PDB entry 6E15 | electron microscopy, 5.10 A resolution (low resolution: residue-level contacts below are approximate; hydrogen-bond / salt-bridge calls are withheld) | chains G and H of the 5 polymer chains in the assembly

# Chain G
Protein: Protein FimG
From: Escherichia coli
UniProt: P08190 (FIMG_ECOLI); residues -12 to 144 here correspond to UniProt positions 11-167 (UniProt number = residue number + 23)
Chain sequence (158 residues; numbered -13 to 144; the number before each row is that of its first residue; numbers below 1 keep their minus sign (Met-13 is residue -13)):
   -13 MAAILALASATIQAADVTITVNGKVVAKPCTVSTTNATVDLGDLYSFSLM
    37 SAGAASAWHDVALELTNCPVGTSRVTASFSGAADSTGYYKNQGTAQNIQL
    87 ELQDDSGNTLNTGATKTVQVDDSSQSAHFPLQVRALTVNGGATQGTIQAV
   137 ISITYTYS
Unresolved in the structure: -13 to 0
Sequence notes: initiating methionine (-13)
Cystine bridges: Cys16-Cys54

# Chain H
Protein: Type 1 fimbrin D-mannose specific adhesin
From: Escherichia coli
UniProt: P08191 (FIMH_ECOLI); residues -20 to 279 here correspond to UniProt positions 1-300 (UniProt number = residue number + 21)
Chain sequence (300 residues; each row starts with the number of its first residue; numbers below 1 keep their minus sign (Met-20 is residue -20)):
   -20 MKRVITLFAVLLMGWSVNAWSFACKTANGTAIPIGGGSANVYVNLAPVVN
    30 VGQNLVVDLSTQIFCHNDYPETITDYVTLQRGSAYGGVLSNFSGTVKYSG
    80 SSYPFPTTSETPRVVYNSRTDKPWPVALYLTPVSSAGGVAIKAGSLIAVL
   130 ILRQTNNYNSDDFQFVWNIYANNDVVVPTGGCDVSARDVTVTLPDYPGSV
   180 PIPLTVYCAKSQNLGYYLSGTTADAGNSIFTNTASFSPAQGVGVQLTRNG
   230 TIIPANNTVSLGAVGTSAVSLGLTANYARTGGQVTAGNVQSIIGVTFVYQ
Unresolved in the structure: -20 to 0
Cystine bridges: Cys3-Cys44, Cys161-Cys187

# Interface between chain G and chain H
Pairs across the interface (49; chain G residue first):
  Ala1(G) with Gly273(H); Val274(H)
  Asp2(G) with Arg166(H); Val274(H); Thr275(H); Phe276(H)
  Val3(G) with Arg166(H); Ile272(H); Gly273(H); Val274(H)
  Thr4(G) with Arg166(H); Asp167(H); Val168(H); Ile271(H); Ile272(H)
  Ile5(G) with Val168(H); Ser270(H); Ile271(H); Ile272(H)
  Thr6(G) with Val168(H); Thr169(H); Val170(H); Ser270(H); Ile271(H)
  Val7(G) with Val170(H); Val268(H); Gln269(H); Ser270(H)
  Asn8(G) with Val170(H); Thr171(H); Leu172(H); Val268(H); Gln269(H)
  Gly9(G) with Thr171(H); Asp174(H); Gly266(H); Asn267(H); Val268(H)
  Lys10(G) with Asp174(H); Gly266(H); Asn267(H); Val268(H)
  Val11(G) with Ala265(H); Gly266(H)
  Val56(G) with Tyr175(H); Val263(H)
  Gly57(G) with Val263(H)
  Asp108(G) with Gly261(H); Gln262(H)
Other interface residues (no listed pair), chain H (27 interface residues in all): Ala165, Leu183, Ser198

# In short
14 residues of chain G and 27 residues of chain H are in contact.
Chain G is Protein FimG and chain H is Type 1 fimbrin D-mannose specific adhesin, both from Escherichia coli;
the structure, Handover mechanism of the growing pilus by the bacterial outer membrane usher FimD, was
determined by electron microscopy (same publication as 6E14).
